8FNW - chains M and S of the 19 polymer chains in the assembly; structure by electron microscopy, 6.73 A resolution (low resolution: residue-level contacts below are approximate; hydrogen-bond / salt-bridge calls are withheld).

== Chain M (and S) ==
Protein: Archaeal ATPase
From: Escherichia coli
Notes: chain S of this document is another copy of the same molecule, construct and numbering; everything in this record applies to it too
UniProt: A0A8H9B1T2 (A0A8H9B1T2_ECOLX); numbering as in UniProt (aligned over 1-947)
Amino-acid sequence (947 residues; each row starts with the number of its first residue):
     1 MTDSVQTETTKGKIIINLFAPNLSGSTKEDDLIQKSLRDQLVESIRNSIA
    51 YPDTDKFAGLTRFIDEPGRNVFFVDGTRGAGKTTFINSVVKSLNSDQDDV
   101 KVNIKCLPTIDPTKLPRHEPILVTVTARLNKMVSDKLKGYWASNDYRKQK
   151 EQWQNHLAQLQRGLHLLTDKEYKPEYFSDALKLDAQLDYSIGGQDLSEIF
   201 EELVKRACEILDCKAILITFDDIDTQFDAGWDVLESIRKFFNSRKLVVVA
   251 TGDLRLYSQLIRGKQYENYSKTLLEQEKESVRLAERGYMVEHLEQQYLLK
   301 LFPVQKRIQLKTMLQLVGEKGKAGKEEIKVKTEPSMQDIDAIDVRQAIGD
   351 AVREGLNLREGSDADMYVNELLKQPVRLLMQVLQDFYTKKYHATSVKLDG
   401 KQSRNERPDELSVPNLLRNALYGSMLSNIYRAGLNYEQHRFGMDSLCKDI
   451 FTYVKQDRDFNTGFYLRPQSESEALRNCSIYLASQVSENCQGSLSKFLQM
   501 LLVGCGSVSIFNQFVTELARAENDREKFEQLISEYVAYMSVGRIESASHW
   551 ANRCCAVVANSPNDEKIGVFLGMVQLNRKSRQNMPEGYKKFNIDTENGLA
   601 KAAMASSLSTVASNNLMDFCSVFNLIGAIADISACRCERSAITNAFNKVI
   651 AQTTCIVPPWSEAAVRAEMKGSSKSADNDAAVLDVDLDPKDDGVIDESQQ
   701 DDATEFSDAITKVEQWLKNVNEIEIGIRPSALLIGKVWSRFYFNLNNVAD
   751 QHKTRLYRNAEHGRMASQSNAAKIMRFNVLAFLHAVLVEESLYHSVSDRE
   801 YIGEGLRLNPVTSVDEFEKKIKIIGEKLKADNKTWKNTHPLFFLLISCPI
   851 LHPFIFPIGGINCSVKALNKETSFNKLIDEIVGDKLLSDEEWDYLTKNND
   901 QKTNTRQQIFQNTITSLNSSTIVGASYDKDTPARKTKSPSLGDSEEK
Unresolved in the structure: 1-34, 51-68, 77-80, 95-101, 141-146, 184-189, 396-411, 520-523, 662-703, 898-908, 935-947
Sequence notes: conflict Lys11 (Glu in A0A8H9B1T2), Ser24 (Pro in A0A8H9B1T2), Pro67 (Ser in A0A8H9B1T2), Ser335 (Gly in A0A8H9B1T2), Asp409 (Asn in A0A8H9B1T2), Asn428 (Ser in A0A8H9B1T2), Asn583 (His in A0A8H9B1T2), Glu586 (Gly in A0A8H9B1T2), Arg636 (Leu in A0A8H9B1T2), Ile858 (Val in A0A8H9B1T2)

== Interface between chain M and chain S ==
Contacting residue pairs - 84 pairs, chain M then chain S:
  Asp75(M) - Gln438(S)
  Leu166(M) - Pro116(S)
  Leu166(M) - Arg117(S)
  Leu166(M) - Glu119(S)
  Leu167(M) - Arg117(S)
  Thr168(M) - Arg117(S)
  Asp169(M) - Arg117(S)
  Lys170(M) - Arg117(S)
  Lys170(M) - His118(S)
  Glu171(M) - Lys170(S)
  Tyr172(M) - His118(S)
  Tyr172(M) - Glu119(S)
  Tyr172(M) - Val123(S)
  Tyr172(M) - Thr168(S)
  Pro174(M) - Leu164(S)
  Phe177(M) - Val123(S)
  Phe177(M) - Thr126(S)
  Phe177(M) - Gln161(S)
  Ala180(M) - Ala127(S)
  Leu181(M) - Thr126(S)
  Leu181(M) - Ala127(S)
  Leu181(M) - Asn130(S)
  Leu183(M) - Asn130(S)
  Leu183(M) - Ser134(S)
  Ile191(M) - Pro108(S)
  Ile191(M) - Thr109(S)
  Ile191(M) - Arg128(S)
  Ile191(M) - Lys131(S)
  Gly192(M) - Arg128(S)
  Gly192(M) - Lys131(S)
  Arg238(M) - Lys114(S)
  Lys239(M) - Thr113(S)
  Lys239(M) - Lys114(S)
  Leu254(M) - Leu426(S)
  Leu254(M) - Tyr436(S)
  Arg255(M) - Tyr430(S)
  Arg255(M) - Tyr436(S)
  Arg255(M) - Glu437(S)
  Ser258(M) - Tyr430(S)
  Gln259(M) - Tyr430(S)
  Arg262(M) - Tyr430(S)
  Arg262(M) - Arg431(S)
  Tyr266(M) - Arg431(S)
  Asn268(M) - Gln226(S)
  Asn268(M) - Phe227(S)
  Asn268(M) - Asp228(S)
  Tyr269(M) - Phe227(S)
  Ser270(M) - Gly263(S)
  Ser270(M) - Glu267(S)
  Thr272(M) - Tyr266(S)
  Thr272(M) - Glu267(S)
  Leu273(M) - Tyr266(S)
  Gln276(M) - Tyr266(S)
  Glu277(M) - Tyr266(S)
  Met289(M) - Arg255(S)
  Glu291(M) - Arg431(S)
  Leu293(M) - Asp224(S)
  Glu294(M) - Ser427(S)
  Gln295(M) - Ser427(S)
  Gln295(M) - Asn428(S)
  Gln296(M) - Asp224(S)
  Tyr297(M) - Asp224(S)
  Tyr297(M) - Thr225(S)
  Pro303(M) - Gln381(S)
  Val304(M) - Gln381(S)
  Val304(M) - Asp385(S)
  Val304(M) - Gly423(S)
  Val304(M) - Ser424(S)
  Gln305(M) - Gln381(S)
  Gln305(M) - Asp385(S)
  Arg307(M) - Gly423(S)
  Gln309(M) - Gln438(S)
  Leu310(M) - Gln438(S)
  Gln315(M) - His439(S)
  Glu370(M) - Arg440(S)
  Lys373(M) - Arg440(S)
  Gln469(M) - Arg543(S)
  Arg476(M) - Arg440(S)
  Arg525(M) - Gln530(S)
  Arg525(M) - Glu534(S)
  Phe743(M) - Ala612(S)
  Phe743(M) - Thr654(S)
  Asp750(M) - Asn614(S)
  Glu804(M) - Asn644(S)
Also at the interface, not in a pair above, chain M (67 interface residues in all): Gly193, Asp195, Asp253, Gln265, Glu267, His292, Leu298, Leu299, Lys300, Thr312, Asn461, Glu473, Asp564, Tyr757, Leu806
Also at the interface, not in a pair above, chain S (66 interface residues in all): Pro120, Lys138, Leu157, Leu160, Leu256, Gln259, Leu283, Arg377, Ala420, Ala474, Ser540, Arg581, Leu616, Asn647, Lys648, Ala651, Ile656

== In short ==
Chain M and chain S form an interface of 67 and 66 residues respectively.
Chain M and chain S are both Archaeal ATPase (Escherichia coli); the structure, Structure of RdrA-RdrB complex
from Escherichia coli RADAR defense system, was determined by electron microscopy, deposited together with
8FNT, 8FNU and 8FNV.
